Entry 7XCM (X-ray diffraction, 3.20 A resolution); this record covers chains B and D of the 6 polymer chains in the assembly.

Chain B (and D):
Name: Trimethylamine methyltransferase
From: Methanosarcina barkeri MS
Notes: EC 2.1.1.250; chain D of this document is another copy of the same molecule, construct and numbering; everything in this record applies to it too
UniProt: A0A0E3QRM4 (A0A0E3QRM4_METBA); residue numbers follow UniProt; this construct covers 1-495
Sequence (503 residues; row label = number of the first residue in the row):
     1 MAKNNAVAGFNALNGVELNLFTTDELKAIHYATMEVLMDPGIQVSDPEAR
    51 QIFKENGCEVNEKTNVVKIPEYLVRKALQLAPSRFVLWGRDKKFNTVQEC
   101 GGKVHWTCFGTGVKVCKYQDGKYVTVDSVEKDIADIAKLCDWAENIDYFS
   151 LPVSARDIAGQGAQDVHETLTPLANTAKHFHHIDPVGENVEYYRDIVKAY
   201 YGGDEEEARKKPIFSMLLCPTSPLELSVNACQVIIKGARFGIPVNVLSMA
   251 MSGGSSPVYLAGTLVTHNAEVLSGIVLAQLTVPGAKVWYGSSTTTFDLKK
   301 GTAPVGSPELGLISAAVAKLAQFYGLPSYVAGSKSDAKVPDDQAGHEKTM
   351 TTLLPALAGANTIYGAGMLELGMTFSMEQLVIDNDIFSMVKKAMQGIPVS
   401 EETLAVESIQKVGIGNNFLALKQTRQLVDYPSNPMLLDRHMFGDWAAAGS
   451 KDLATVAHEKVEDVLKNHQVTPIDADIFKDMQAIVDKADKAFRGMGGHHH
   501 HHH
Unresolved in the structure: 1, 496-503
Differences from the reference sequence: conflict Lys-334 (Pyl in A0A0E3QRM4); expression tag (496-503)
Covalently attached groups: 3-methyl-5-sulfo-pyrrolidine-2-carboxylic acid (BG3) linked to Lys-334
Metal / ion sites: Na+: Leu-13, Ile-397
Small-molecule neighbours: BG3 (3-methyl-5-sulfo-pyrrolidine-2-carboxylic acid): Phe-109, Gly-110, Thr-111, Met-249, Ser-292, Val-305, Tyr-364, Met-368, Leu-371, Gly-372
Reported in the primary citation:
  - catalytic residues: Tyr-364 (proposed by the authors, not directly observed)
  - mutagenesis - Y364F: decreased catalytic activity

Interface between chain B and chain D:
Residue-residue contacts - 19 pairs, chain B then chain D:
  Leu-78(B) with Arg-75(D), hydrogen bond (backbone-side chain)
  Gln-79(B) with Tyr-72(D); Arg-75(D), hydrogen bond (backbone-side chain); Lys-76(D); Gln-79(D)
  Leu-80(B) with Tyr-72(D)
  Ala-81(B) with Arg-75(D), hydrogen bond (backbone-side chain)
  Pro-82(B) with Glu-71(D)
  Ser-83(B) with Tyr-31(D); Glu-71(D), hydrogen bond; Arg-75(D)
  Arg-84(B) with Tyr-31(D), hydrogen bond (side chain-backbone); Met-34(D); Glu-35(D), salt bridge
  Glu-99(B) with Tyr-31(D)
  Cys-100(B) with Tyr-31(D), hydrogen bond (backbone-side chain)
  Lys-210(B) with Asp-39(D), salt bridge
  Pro-283(B) with Tyr-72(D)
  Gly-284(B) with Tyr-72(D)
Interface residues without a listed pair, chain B (13 interface residues in all): Gly-325
Interface residues without a listed pair, chain D (10 interface residues in all): Lys-68

In short:
The interface between chain B and chain D involves 13 residues on one side and 10 on the other; the contacts
include 6 hydrogen bonds and 2 salt bridges. Polar contacts include Arg-84(B)/Glu-35(D), Lys-210(B)/Asp-39(D)
and Leu-78(B)/Arg-75(D). Covalently linked compound BG3: at Lys-334(B). The paper reports the catalytic
residue Tyr-364(B); Y364F of chain B reduces catalytic activity.
Both chains are Trimethylamine methyltransferase (Methanosarcina barkeri MS). Entry 7XCM (Crystal structure of
sulfite MttB structure at 3.2 A resolution) was determined by X-ray diffraction (same publication as 7XCL and
7XCN).
